7UYL - chains L and K of the 3 polymer chains in the assembly; structure by X-ray diffraction, 2.00 A resolution.

Chain L:
Name: 850 Fab Light Chain
From: Mus musculus
Notes: antibody fragment or engineered binder
Amino-acid sequence (213 residues; row label = number of the first residue in the row; note: 1 number in that range is skipped by the numbering (no residue carries it; nothing is unmodelled there)):
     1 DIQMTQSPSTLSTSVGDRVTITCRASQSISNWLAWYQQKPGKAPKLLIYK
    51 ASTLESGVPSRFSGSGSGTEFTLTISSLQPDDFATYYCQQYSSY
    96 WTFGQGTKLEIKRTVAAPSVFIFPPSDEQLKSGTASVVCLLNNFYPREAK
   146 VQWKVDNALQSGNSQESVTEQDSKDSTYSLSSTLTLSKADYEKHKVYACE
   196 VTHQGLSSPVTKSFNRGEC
Cystine bridges: Cys-23/Cys-88, Cys-134/Cys-194

Chain K:
Name: VHH nanobody
From: Lama glama
Notes: antibody fragment or engineered binder
Amino-acid sequence (121 residues; numbered 1 to 121; the number before each row is that of its first residue; X marks 72 residues of unknown identity (built as UNK)):
     1 XVQLXXSGGGXVQXGXSLXLSCXAXXXXXXXXXXXWXRQXPGXXREXVXX
    51 XXXXXXXXXXXDSXXGRFTXSXDXXXXXXXLQXXXLXXXDXAXYYCXXXX
   101 XXXXXXXXXXWGXGTXVTVSS
Disordered / not traced: 1
Cystine bridges: Cys-22/Cys-96

Interface between chain L and chain K:
Residue-residue contacts (3):
  Thr-109(L) / Asp-62(K)  hydrogen bond
  Ser-202(L) / Arg-45(K)
  Ser-202(L) / Trp-111(K)
Other interface residues (no listed pair), chain L (12 interface residues in all): Lys-107, Arg-108, Val-110, Glu-143, Ala-144, Lys-145, Thr-197, His-198, Gln-199, Gly-200

Summary:
12 residues of chain L face 3 of chain K across their interface, with 1 hydrogen bond. Its one hydrogen-bonded
contact is Thr-109(L)/Asp-62(K).
Here chain L is 850 Fab Light Chain (Mus musculus) and chain K is VHH nanobody (Lama glama). Entry 7UYL (850
Fab) was determined by X-ray diffraction together with 7UYM and 7V05 from the same study.
